PDB entry 4K9B | X-ray diffraction, 2.26 A resolution | chains A and D of the 3 polymer chains in the assembly

Chain A:
Protein: Cyclic GMP-AMP synthase
Organism: Mus musculus
Notes: EC 2.7.7.-; fragment: c-terminal domain
Reference sequence: Q8C6L5 (CGAS_MOUSE); residue numbers follow UniProt; this construct covers 147-507
Sequence (362 residues; each row starts with the number of its first residue):
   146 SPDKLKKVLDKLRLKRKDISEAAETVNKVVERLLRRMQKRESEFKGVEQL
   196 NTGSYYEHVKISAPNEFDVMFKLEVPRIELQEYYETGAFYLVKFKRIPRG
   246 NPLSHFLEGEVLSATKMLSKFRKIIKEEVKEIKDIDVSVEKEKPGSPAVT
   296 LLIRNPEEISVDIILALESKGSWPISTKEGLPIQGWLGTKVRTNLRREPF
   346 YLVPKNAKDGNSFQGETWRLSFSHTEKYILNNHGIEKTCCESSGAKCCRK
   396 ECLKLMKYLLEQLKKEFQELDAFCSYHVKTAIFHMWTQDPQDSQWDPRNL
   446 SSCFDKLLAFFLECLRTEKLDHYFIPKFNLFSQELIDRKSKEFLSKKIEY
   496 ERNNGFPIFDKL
Not modelled in the structure: 146-148, 241-243, 507
Sequence notes: expression tag (146)
Bound ions: Zn2+: His378, Cys384, Cys385, Cys392
Ligand contacts: guanosine-5'-monophosphate / adenosine monophosphate: Asp213, Lys288, Pro289, Gly290, Ser291, Pro292, Ala293, Asp307, Ile309, Lys350, Arg364, Cys419, Tyr421, His422, His467
UniProt features mapped onto this chain:
  - region: Lys372 to Lys395 (DNA-binding)
  - motif: Leu154 to Leu159 (Nuclear export signal), Asp281 to Ser291 (Nuclear localization signal)
  - binding site (GTP): Thr197, Asp307, Arg364 to Glu371
  - binding site (ATP): Ser199, Glu371, Lys402, Ser420 to Lys424
  - binding site (Mg(2+)): Glu211, Asp213, Asp307
  - binding site (2',3'-cGAMP): Asp213, Gly290, Asp307, Lys350, Arg364 to Ser366
  - binding site (Zn(2+)): His378, Cys384, Cys385, Cys392
  - site: Arg241 (Arginine-anchor), Asp307, Ile308 (Cleavage)
  - modified residue: Lys156 (N6-lactoyllysine), Glu176 (PolyADP-ribosyl glutamic acid), Ser199 (Phosphoserine), Tyr201 (Phosphotyrosine), Glu272 (5-glutamyl polyglutamate), Ser291 (Phosphoserine), Glu302 (5-glutamyl glutamate), Lys372 (N6-acetyllysine), Lys382 (N6-acetyllysine), Lys402 (N6-acetyllysine), Ser420 (Phosphoserine), Lys491 (N6-methyllysine)
  - lipidation (S-palmitoyl cysteine): Cys392, Cys393, Cys459
  - cross-link (Glycyl lysine isopeptide (Lys-Gly)): Lys217 (interchain with G-Cter in SUMO), Lys271 (interchain with G-Cter in ubiquitin), Lys335 (interchain with G-Cter in SUMO), Lys372 (interchain with G-Cter in SUMO), Lys382 (interchain with G-Cter in SUMO), Lys399 (interchain with G-Cter in ubiquitin), Lys402 (interchain with G-Cter in ubiquitin), Lys409 (interchain with G-Cter in ubiquitin), Lys410 (interchain with G-Cter in ubiquitin), Lys464 (interchain with G-Cter in SUMO)
  - mutagenesis: Lys156 (K156Q: Mimics lactylation; knockin mice show higher mortality following HSV-1 infection), Asn172 (N172K: Induces alteration of the DNA-binding surface and leads to decreased synthesis of cyclic GMP-AMP (cGAMP); when associated with L-180), Glu176 (E176A: Abolished poly-ADP-ribosylation by PARP1, stimulating interferon production in knockin mice), Arg180 (R180L: Induces alteration of the DNA-binding surface and leads to decreased synthesis of cyclic GMP-AMP (cGAMP); when associated with K-182), Gly198 (G198A: Abolishes stimulation of interferon production; when associated with A-199), Ser199 (S199A: Abolishes stimulation of interferon production; when associated with A-199), Tyr201 (Y201E: Phosphomimetic mutant; reduced translocation to the nucleus following treatment with etoposide), Glu211 to Asp213 (Abolished nucleotidyltransferase activity. Does not affect nuclear localization and tethering to chromatin), Glu211 (E211A: Abolishes ability to promote type-I interferon production), Asp213 (D213A: Abolishes ability to promote type-I interferon production), Lys217 (K217R: Reduced sumoylation), Arg222 (R222E: Impaired tethering to chromatin, leading to constitutive activation in the absence of DNA), 31 further mutagenesis entries in UniProt
Reported in the primary citation:
  - binding site for adenosine monophosphate: Tyr421
  - binding site for guanosine-5'-monophosphate: Asp213, Asp307, Arg364
  - conformationally variable residues: Glu211
  - mutagenesis - S165A/N172A/Y200A, G198A, G198A/S199A, S199A, R364A/Y421A, R364A, E371A, K402A, S420A, Y421A, K424A: decreased signaling
  - mutagenesis - R158A/R161A/K395A, S165A/N172A/K372A, N196A/Y200A/K372A, E211A: abolished catalytic activity
  - mutagenesis - R158A/R161A/K395A, S165A/N172A/K372A, N196A/Y200A/K372A, G198P, E211A, D213A, D307A, E371A/K424A, K402A/S420A: abolished signaling
  - mutagenesis - R161A, S199A: unchanged catalytic activity
  - mutagenesis - R161A: unchanged signaling
  - mutagenesis - S199A: decreased catalytic activity

Chain D:
Molecule: DNA-f
Sequence (17 nucleotides; numbered 1 to 17; the number before each row is that of its first residue):
     1 AAATTGCCGAAGACGAA
Not modelled in the structure: 16-17

Chain A / chain D interface:
Pairs across the interface (13; chain A residue first):
  Arg158(A) - DG12(D)  salt bridge to the phosphate
  Leu159(A) - DG12(D)  sugar contact
  Lys160(A) - DA13(D)  phosphate contact
  Arg161(A) - DG12(D)  hydrogen bond to the base
  Arg161(A) - DA13(D)  hydrogen bond to the phosphate
  Lys184(A) - DA3(D)  salt bridge to the phosphate
  His203(A) - DA10(D)  phosphate contact
  His203(A) - DA11(D)  salt bridge to the phosphate
  Asn376(A) - DA10(D)  sugar contact
  Cys385(A) - DA10(D)  phosphate contact
  Glu386(A) - DA10(D)  phosphate contact
  Lys395(A) - DA10(D)  phosphate contact
  Lys395(A) - DA11(D)  salt bridge to the phosphate
Other interface residues (no listed pair), chain A (12 interface residues in all): Ser387, Lys399
Other interface residues (no listed pair), chain D (6 interface residues in all): DA2

In short:
The interface between chain A and chain D involves 12 residues on one side and 6 on the other, with 2 hydrogen
bonds and 4 salt bridges. Among the polar pairs are Arg161(A)-DG12(D), Arg161(A)-DA13(D) and
Arg158(A)-DG12(D). The paper reports a binding site for guanosine-5'-monophosphate at Asp213(A), Asp307(A) and
Arg364(A); S165A/N172A/Y200A, G198A and G198A/S199A of chain A, among others, reduce signaling; 21
substitutions were tested in all.
Chain A is Cyclic GMP-AMP synthase (Mus musculus) and chain D is DNA-f; the structure, Structure of Ternary
Complex of cGAS with dsDNA and Bound c[G(2 ,5 )pA(3 ,5 )p], was determined by X-ray diffraction together with
4K96, 4K97, 4K98, 4K99 and 4K9A from the same study.
